PDB entry 7LS5 | electron microscopy, 2.74 A resolution | chains E and F of the 28 polymer chains in the assembly

Chain E:
Molecule: Proteasome subunit alpha type-5
Source organism: Saccharomyces cerevisiae (strain ATCC 204508 / S288c)
Notes: EC 3.4.25.1
UniProtKB: P32379 (PSA5_YEAST); residues 1-260 here = UniProt positions 1-260
Sequence (260 residues; numbered 1 to 260; the number before each row is that of its first residue):
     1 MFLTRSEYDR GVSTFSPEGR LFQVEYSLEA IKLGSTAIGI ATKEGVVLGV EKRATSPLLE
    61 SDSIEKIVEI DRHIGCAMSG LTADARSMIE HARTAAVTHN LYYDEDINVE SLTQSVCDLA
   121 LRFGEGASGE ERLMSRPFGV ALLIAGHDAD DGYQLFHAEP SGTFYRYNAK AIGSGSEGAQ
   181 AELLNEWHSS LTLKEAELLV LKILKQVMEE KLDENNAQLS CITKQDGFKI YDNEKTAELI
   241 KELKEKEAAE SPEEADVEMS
Unresolved in the structure: 1-8, 126-132, 251-260

Chain F:
Molecule: Proteasome subunit alpha type-6
Source organism: Saccharomyces cerevisiae (strain ATCC 204508 / S288c)
Notes: EC 3.4.25.1
UniProtKB: P40302 (PSA6_YEAST); numbering as in UniProt (aligned over 1-234)
Sequence (234 residues; each row starts with the number of its first residue):
     1 MFRNNYDGDT VTFSPTGRLF QVEYALEAIK QGSVTVGLRS NTHAVLVALK RNADELSSYQ
    61 KKIIKCDEHM GLSLAGLAPD ARVLSNYLRQ QCNYSSLVFN RKLAVERAGH LLCDKAQKNT
   121 QSYGGRPYGV GLLIIGYDKS GAHLLEFQPS GNVTELYGTA IGARSQGAKT YLERTLDTFI
   181 KIDGNPDELI KAGVEAISQS LRDESLTVDN LSIAIVGKDT PFTIYDGEAV AKYI
Unresolved in the structure: 1-3
Curated features (UniProtKB/Swiss-Prot):
  - modified residue: S14 (Phosphoserine)
  - cross-link: K191 (Glycyl lysine isopeptide (Lys-Gly) (interchain with G-Cter in ubiquitin))

Chain E / chain F interface:
Contacting residue pairs (45; chain E residue first):
  S13(E) with G124(F), hydrogen bond (side chain-backbone); R126(F)
  T14(E) with G8(F); Q21(F)
  F15(E) with Q21(F), hydrogen bond (backbone-side chain); Y24(F); R126(F); P127(F); G129(F)
  S16(E) with Y24(F)
  P17(E) with Y24(F), hydrophobic; E27(F)
  E18(E) with Q31(F)
  G19(E) with Y24(F); A28(F)
  L21(E) with L77(F), hydrophobic; R126(F)
  Q114(E) with R82(F), hydrogen bond
  D118(E) with R82(F), salt bridge
  L121(E) with P79(F), hydrophobic; R126(F)
  E125(E) with G124(F)
  S161(E) with P79(F)
  G162(E) with P79(F)
  T163(E) with Q60(F)
  Y165(E) with R51(F); N52(F); A53(F); S57(F); S58(F); Q60(F), hydrogen bond
  R166(E) with S57(F), hydrogen bond (backbone-side chain); S58(F), hydrogen bond (backbone-backbone)
  Y167(E) with A53(F); L56(F); S57(F)
  N168(E) with L56(F), hydrogen bond (backbone-backbone)
  A169(E) with L56(F)
  Q180(E) with D54(F); L56(F)
  L183(E) with L56(F)
  L184(E) with D54(F); E55(F); L56(F), hydrophobic
  W187(E) with L56(F), hydrophobic
Other interface residues (no listed pair), chain F (25 interface residues in all): A25, Y123, G125

In short:
The interface between chain E and chain F involves 24 residues on one side and 25 on the other; the contacts
include 7 hydrogen bonds and 1 salt bridge. Polar contacts include D118(E)-R82(F), S13(E)-G124(F) and
F15(E)-Q21(F).
Chain E is Proteasome subunit alpha type-5 and chain F is Proteasome subunit alpha type-6, both from
Saccharomyces cerevisiae (strain ATCC 204508 / S288c); the structure, Cryo-EM structure of the Pre3-1 20S
proteasome core particle, was determined by electron microscopy (same publication as 7LS6 and 7LSX).
